9G9J - chains F and R of the 9 polymer chains in the assembly; structure by electron microscopy, 3.05 A resolution.

== Chain F ==
Name: CRISPR system Cms endoribonuclease Csm3
Organism: Enterococcus italicus DSM 15952
Notes: EC 3.1.-.-
UniProtKB: E6LHV5 (CSM3_ENTI1); residue numbers follow UniProt; this construct covers 1-214
Sequence (214 residues; each row starts with the number of its first residue):
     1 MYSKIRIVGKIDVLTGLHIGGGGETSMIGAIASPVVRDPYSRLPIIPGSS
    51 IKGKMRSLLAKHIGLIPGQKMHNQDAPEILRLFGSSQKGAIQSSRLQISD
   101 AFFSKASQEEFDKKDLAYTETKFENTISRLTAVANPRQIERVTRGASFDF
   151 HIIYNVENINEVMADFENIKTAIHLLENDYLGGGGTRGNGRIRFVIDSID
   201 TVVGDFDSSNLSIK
Not modelled in the structure: 1, 22-30, 63-72, 212-214
Sequence notes: engineered mutation Ala32 (Asp in E6LHV5)

== Chain R ==
Molecule: crRNA
Organism: Enterococcus italicus DSM 15952
Sequence (45 nucleotides; numbered -7 to 37; the number before each row is that of its first residue; numbers below 1 keep their minus sign (A-7 is residue -7)):
    -7 ACGAGAACAUGCGCGACAUUCCGAAGAACGCUGAAGCGCUGGGGG
Not modelled in the structure: 18-37

== Interface between chain F and chain R ==
Residue-residue contacts - 39 pairs, chain F then chain R:
  His18(F) - C14(R)  phosphate contact
  Ile19(F) - C14(R)  phosphate contact
  Gly20(F) - C13(R)  hydrogen bond to the sugar
  Gly20(F) - C14(R)  phosphate contact
  Gly21(F) - C13(R)  base contact
  Pro47(F) - C13(R)  phosphate contact
  Ser49(F) - U12(R)  sugar contact
  Ser49(F) - C13(R)  hydrogen bond to the phosphate
  Ser50(F) - U12(R)  phosphate contact
  Ser50(F) - C13(R)  hydrogen bond to the phosphate
  Lys52(F) - A10(R)  salt bridge to the phosphate
  Lys52(F) - U11(R)  salt bridge to the phosphate
  Gly53(F) - U12(R)  phosphate contact
  Lys54(F) - U12(R)  base contact
  Arg56(F) - A10(R)  hydrogen bond to the phosphate
  Arg56(F) - U11(R)  salt bridge to the phosphate
  Ser57(F) - U12(R)  base contact
  Phe83(F) - A10(R)  phosphate contact
  Phe83(F) - U11(R)  phosphate contact
  Gly84(F) - A10(R)  sugar contact
  Ser85(F) - C9(R)  hydrogen bond to the sugar
  Ser85(F) - A10(R)  sugar contact
  Ser86(F) - C9(R)  base contact
  Ser86(F) - A10(R)  sugar contact
  Ile91(F) - C9(R)  sugar contact
  Ser94(F) - A10(R)  hydrogen bond to the phosphate
  Thr126(F) - A17(R)  base contact
  Ile127(F) - A17(R)  sugar contact
  Arg137(F) - A17(R)  hydrogen bond to the base
  Tyr180(F) - G15(R)  phosphate contact
  Gly182(F) - C14(R)  phosphate contact
  Gly183(F) - C14(R)  hydrogen bond to the phosphate
  Gly183(F) - G15(R)  phosphate contact
  Gly184(F) - G15(R)  hydrogen bond to the phosphate
  Gly185(F) - G15(R)  phosphate contact
  Thr186(F) - A16(R)  hydrogen bond to the phosphate
  Thr186(F) - A17(R)  phosphate contact
  Arg187(F) - A16(R)  salt bridge to the phosphate
  Arg187(F) - A17(R)  salt bridge to the phosphate
Interface residues without a listed pair, chain F (30 interface residues in all): Asn73, Gln92

== In short ==
30 residues of chain F and 9 residues of chain R are in contact; the contacts include 10 hydrogen bonds and 5
salt bridges. Among the polar pairs are Arg137(F)-A17(R), Gly20(F)-C13(R) and Ser85(F)-C9(R).
Here chain F is CRISPR system Cms endoribonuclease Csm3 and chain R is crRNA, both from Enterococcus italicus
DSM 15952. Entry 9G9J (CryoEM structure of Enterococcus italicus Csm-crRNA complex bound to pNppA3 and AMPNPP)
was determined by electron microscopy, deposited together with 9G9A, 9G9B, 9G9C, 9G9D, 9G9E, 9G9F and 4
further entries.
